7VUZ - chains B and G of the 5 polymer chains in the assembly; structure by electron microscopy, 2.89 A resolution.

== Chain B ==
Name: Guanine nucleotide-binding protein G(I)/G(S)/G(T) subunit beta-1
Organism: Homo sapiens
Reference sequence: P62873 (GBB1_HUMAN); numbering as in UniProt (aligned over 2-340)
Amino-acid sequence (358 residues; each row starts with the number of its first residue; numbers below 1 keep their minus sign (Met-17 is residue -17)):
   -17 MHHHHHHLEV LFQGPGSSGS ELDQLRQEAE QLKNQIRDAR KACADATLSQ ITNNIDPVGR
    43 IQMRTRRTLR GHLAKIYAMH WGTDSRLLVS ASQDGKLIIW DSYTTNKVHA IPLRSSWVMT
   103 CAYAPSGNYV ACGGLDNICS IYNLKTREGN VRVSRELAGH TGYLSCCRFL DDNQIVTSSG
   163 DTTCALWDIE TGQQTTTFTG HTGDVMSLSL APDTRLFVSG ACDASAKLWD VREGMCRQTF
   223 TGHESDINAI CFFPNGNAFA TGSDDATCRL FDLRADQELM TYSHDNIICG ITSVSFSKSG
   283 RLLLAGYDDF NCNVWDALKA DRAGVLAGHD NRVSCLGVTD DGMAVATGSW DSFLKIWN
Not modelled in the structure: -17 to 1
Disulfide bonds: Cys121-Cys149
Construct notes: initiating methionine (-17); expression tag (-16 to 1)

== Chain G ==
Name: Guanine nucleotide-binding protein G(I)/G(S)/G(O) subunit gamma-2
Organism: Homo sapiens
Reference sequence: P59768 (GBG2_HUMAN); residues 5-62 here = UniProt positions 5-62
Amino-acid sequence (58 residues; row label = number of the first residue in the row):
     5 NTASIAQARK LVEQLKMEAN IDRIKVSKAA ADLMAYCEAH AKEDPLLTPV PASENPFR
Not modelled in the structure: 5-6

== Interface between chain B and chain G ==
Pairs across the interface (83):
  Leu4(B) with Ser8(G); Ile9(G)
  Leu7(B) with Ala12(G); Arg13(G); Val16(G)
  Ala11(B) with Val16(G), hydrophobic
  Leu14(B) with Val16(G); Leu19(G), hydrophobic; Lys20(G)
  Lys15(B) with Leu19(G)
  Ile18(B) with Leu19(G), hydrophobic; Glu22(G); Ala23(G), hydrophobic
  Cys25(B) with Arg27(G); Lys29(G); Val30(G)
  Ala26(B) with Val30(G), hydrophobic
  Asp27(B) with Lys29(G); Val30(G)
  Ala28(B) with Val30(G)
  Leu30(B) with Ala34(G), hydrophobic; Leu37(G), hydrophobic
  Ile33(B) with Ser31(G); Ala34(G), hydrophobic; Met38(G)
  Thr34(B) with Met38(G)
  Val40(B) with Leu51(G), hydrophobic
  Ile43(B) with Leu50(G)
  Arg48(B) with Phe61(G), hydrogen bond (side chain-backbone)
  Arg49(B) with Phe61(G); Arg62(G)
  Ser84(B) with Phe61(G)
  Tyr85(B) with Pro60(G); Phe61(G), hydrophobic
  Met217(B) with Gln18(G); Met21(G), hydrophobic
  Cys218(B) with Gln18(G)
  Arg219(B) with Glu22(G)
  Gln220(B) with Glu22(G); Ile25(G)
  Thr221(B) with Glu22(G)
  Phe235(B) with Leu37(G), hydrophobic; Cys41(G), hydrophobic
  Pro236(B) with Tyr40(G)
  Asn237(B) with Tyr40(G)
  Asn239(B) with Asp36(G), hydrogen bond
  Asp254(B) with Ala33(G)
  Arg256(B) with Asp26(G); Arg27(G); Ile28(G), hydrogen bond (backbone-backbone); Asp36(G), salt bridge
  Ala257(B) with Arg27(G); Ile28(G), hydrophobic
  Asp258(B) with Glu22(G); Arg27(G), salt bridge
  Gln259(B) with Val30(G)
  Leu261(B) with Leu37(G), hydrophobic
  Ser279(B) with Asp48(G)
  Lys280(B) with Tyr40(G); Glu47(G); Asp48(G)
  Ser281(B) with Tyr40(G); Cys41(G), hydrogen bond (backbone-side chain); His44(G); Asp48(G), hydrogen bond
  Gly282(B) with Cys41(G), hydrogen bond (backbone-side chain)
  Arg283(B) with Cys41(G); Leu51(G)
  Leu284(B) with Leu50(G), hydrophobic; Leu51(G), hydrophobic
  Leu300(B) with Met38(G), hydrophobic; Cys41(G), hydrophobic
  Val320(B) with Leu50(G), hydrophobic
  Asp323(B) with Pro49(G)
  Gly324(B) with Pro49(G); Leu50(G)
  Met325(B) with Pro49(G), hydrophobic; Pro60(G)
  Ala326(B) with Phe61(G), hydrophobic
  Val327(B) with Leu50(G), hydrophobic
  Asn340(B) with Leu50(G); Asn59(G), hydrogen bond; Phe61(G)
Interface residues without a listed pair, chain B (55 interface residues in all): Ala21, Arg22, Ile37, Met45, Ala240, Leu252, Ile338
Interface residues without a listed pair, chain G (37 interface residues in all): Leu15, Ala45

== Overview ==
55 residues of chain B and 37 residues of chain G are in contact, with 7 hydrogen bonds and 2 salt bridges.
Polar pairs include Arg256(B)-Asp36(G), Asp258(B)-Arg27(G) and Arg48(B)-Phe61(G).
Here chain B is Guanine nucleotide-binding protein G(I)/G(S)/G(T) subunit beta-1 and chain G is Guanine
nucleotide-binding protein G(I)/G(S)/G(O) subunit gamma-2, both from Homo sapiens. Entry 7VUZ (Cryo-EM
structure of pseudoallergen receptor MRGPRX2 complex with PAMP-12, state2) was determined by electron
microscopy (same publication as 7VDH, 7VDL, 7VDM, 7VUY, 7VV0, 7VV3, 7VV4 and 7VV5).
